Entry 6VGG (X-ray diffraction, 4.31 A resolution (low resolution: residue-level contacts below are approximate; hydrogen-bond / salt-bridge calls are withheld)); this record covers chains D and G of the 5 polymer chains in the assembly.

[Chain D]
Name: Runt-related transcription factor 2
From: Homo sapiens
Notes: fragment: DNA binding domain
UniProt: Q13950 (RUNX2_HUMAN); residue numbers follow UniProt; this construct covers 111-287
Amino-acid sequence (177 residues; numbered 111 to 287; the number before each row is that of its first residue):
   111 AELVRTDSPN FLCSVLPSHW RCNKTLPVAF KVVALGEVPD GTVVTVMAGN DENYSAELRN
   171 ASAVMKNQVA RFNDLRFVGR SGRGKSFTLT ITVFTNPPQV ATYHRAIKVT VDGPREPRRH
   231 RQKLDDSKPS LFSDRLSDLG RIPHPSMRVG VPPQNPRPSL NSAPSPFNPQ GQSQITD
Unresolved in the structure: 228-287
Small-molecule neighbours: mithramycin (QWP): Thr135, Asp184, Arg186

[Chain G]
Name: Core-binding factor subunit beta
From: Homo sapiens
UniProt: Q13951 (PEBB_HUMAN); numbering as in UniProt (aligned over 1-142)
Amino-acid sequence (156 residues; row label = number of the first residue in the row; numbers below 1 keep their minus sign (Met-13 is residue -13)):
   -13 MGSSHHHHHH SQDPMPRVVP DQRSKFENEE FFRKLSRECE IKYTGFRDRP HEERQARFQN
    47 ACRDGRSEIA FVATGTNLSL QFFPASWQGE QRQTPSREYV DLEREAGKVY LKAPMILNGV
   107 CVIWKGWIDL QRLDGMGCLE FDEERAQQED ALAQQA
Unresolved in the structure: -13 to 1, 71-80, 97-100, 110-112, 140-142
Differences from the reference sequence: expression tag (-13 to 0)

[Chain D / chain G interface]
Residue-residue contacts (42; chain D residue first):
  Asp117(D) - Lys11(G)
  Asp117(D) - Asn104(G)
  Ser118(D) - Asn104(G)
  Ser118(D) - Gly105(G)
  Asn120(D) - Pro2(G)
  Met157(D) - Asn63(G)
  Met157(D) - Leu64(G)
  Met157(D) - Ser65(G)
  Ala158(D) - Asn63(G)
  Gly159(D) - Gly61(G)
  Gly159(D) - Asn63(G)
  Asn160(D) - Gly61(G)
  Asp161(D) - Val58(G)
  Asp161(D) - Ala59(G)
  Asp161(D) - Thr60(G)
  Asp161(D) - Gly61(G)
  Tyr164(D) - Lys28(G)
  Tyr164(D) - Tyr29(G)
  Tyr164(D) - Thr30(G)
  Tyr164(D) - Val58(G)
  Tyr164(D) - Gly61(G)
  Tyr164(D) - Asn63(G)
  Ser165(D) - Thr30(G)
  Ser165(D) - Arg33(G)
  Ser165(D) - Asn63(G)
  Glu167(D) - Asp34(G)
  Thr200(D) - Asn63(G)
  Thr202(D) - Ser65(G)
  Thr205(D) - Gln67(G)
  Pro207(D) - Arg3(G)
  Pro207(D) - Arg131(G)
  Pro208(D) - Gln67(G)
  Pro208(D) - Met101(G)
  Pro208(D) - Ile102(G)
  Gln209(D) - Arg3(G)
  Gln209(D) - Ile102(G)
  Val210(D) - Ile102(G)
  Val210(D) - Leu103(G)
  Val210(D) - Asn104(G)
  Ala211(D) - Asn104(G)
  Thr212(D) - Phe17(G)
  Thr212(D) - Asn104(G)
Interface residues without a listed pair, chain D (24 interface residues in all): Pro119, Ala166, Phe204, Asn206
Interface residues without a listed pair, chain G (26 interface residues in all): Val5, Ala56, Thr62

[Overview]
24 residues of chain D and 26 residues of chain G are in contact. Chain D binds mithramycin.
Chain D is Runt-related transcription factor 2 and chain G is Core-binding factor subunit beta, both from Homo
sapiens; the structure, Crystal structure of the DNA binding domains of human transcription factor ERG, human
Runx2 bound to ..., was determined by X-ray diffraction (same publication as 6VG2, 6VG8, 6VGD and 6VGE).
